Entry 6REV (electron microscopy, 3.80 A resolution); this record covers chains N and a of the 5 polymer chains in the assembly.

== Chain N ==
Protein: Neuronal migration protein doublecortin
Source organism: Homo sapiens
UniProt: O43602 (DCX_HUMAN); residues 44-142 here = UniProt positions 44-142
Amino-acid sequence (99 residues; each row starts with the number of its first residue):
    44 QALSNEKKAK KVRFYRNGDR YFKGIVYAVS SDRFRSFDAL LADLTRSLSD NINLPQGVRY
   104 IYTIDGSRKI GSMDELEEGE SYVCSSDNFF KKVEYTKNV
Swiss-Prot annotation at these positions:
  - modified residue: S47 (Phosphoserine), Y70 (Phosphotyrosine), S74 (Phosphoserine), S90 (Phosphoserine), S110 (Phosphoserine), S115 (Phosphoserine)

== Chain a ==
Protein: Tubulin alpha-1B chain
Source organism: Bos taurus
UniProt: P81947 (TBA1B_BOVIN); numbering as in UniProt; present here: 1-37, 47-441
Amino-acid sequence (432 residues; each row starts with the number of its first residue; note: 9 numbers in that range are skipped by the numbering (no residue carries them; nothing is unmodelled there)):
     1 MRECISIHVG QAGVQIGNAC WELYCLEHGI QPDGQMP
    47 DSFNTFFSET GAGKHVPRAV FVDLEPTVID EVRTGTYRQL FHPEQLITGK EDAANNYARG
   107 HYTIGKEIID LVLDRIRKLA DQCTGLQGFL VFHSFGGGTG SGFTSLLMER LSVDYGKKSK
   167 LEFSIYPAPQ VSTAVVEPYN SILTTHTTLE HSDCAFMVDN EAIYDICRRN LDIERPTYTN
   227 LNRLISQIVS SITASLRFDG ALNVDLTEFQ TNLVPYPRIH FPLATYAPVI SAEKAYHEQL
   287 SVAEITNACF EPANQMVKCD PRHGKYMACC LLYRGDVVPK DVNAAIATIK TKRSIQFVDW
   347 CPTGFKVGIN YQPPTVVPGG DLAKVQRAVC MLSNTTAIAE AWARLDHKFD LMYAKRAFVH
   407 WYVGEGMEEG EFSEAREDMA ALEKDYEEVG VDSVE
Small-molecule neighbours: GTP (guanosine-5'-triphosphate): G10, Q11, A12, Q15, I16, D69, E71, D98, A99, A100, N101, S140, G142, G143, G144, T145, G146, I171, T179, E183, N206, Y224, N228, I231

== Interface between chain N and chain a ==
Contacting residue pairs (10; chain N residue first):
  D81(N) with R339(a), salt bridge
  L84(N) with R339(a)
  T88(N) with T337(a)
  P98(N) with K336(a)
  Q99(N) with K336(a)
  G100(N) with K336(a)
  R102(N) with K338(a), hydrogen bond (side chain-backbone); R339(a); I341(a), hydrogen bond (side chain-backbone)
  F132(N) with D345(a)
Also at the interface, not in a pair above, chain N (9 interface residues in all): V101
Also at the interface, not in a pair above, chain a (10 interface residues in all): Q342, F343, S439, E441

== In short ==
Chain N and chain a form an interface of 9 and 10 residues respectively, with 2 hydrogen bonds and 1 salt
bridge. Among the polar pairs are D81(N)-R339(a), R102(N)-K338(a) and R102(N)-I341(a). Bound to chain a: GTP.
Chain N is Neuronal migration protein doublecortin (Homo sapiens) and chain a is Tubulin alpha-1B chain (Bos
taurus); the structure, Cryo-EM structure of the N-terminal DC repeat (NDC) of human doublecortin (DCX) bound
to 13-protofilament GDP-microtubule, was determined by electron microscopy, deposited together with 6RF2 and
6RFD.
